PDB entry 1OTW | X-ray diffraction, 2.30 A resolution | chains A and B

== Chain A (and B) ==
Name: Coenzyme PQQ synthesis protein C
Organism: Klebsiella pneumoniae
Notes: chain B of this document is another copy of the same molecule, construct and numbering; everything in this record applies to it too
UniProt: P27505 (PQQC_KLEPN); residue numbers follow UniProt; this construct covers 1-251
Chain sequence (255 residues; row label = number of the first residue in the row; numbering starts at 0):
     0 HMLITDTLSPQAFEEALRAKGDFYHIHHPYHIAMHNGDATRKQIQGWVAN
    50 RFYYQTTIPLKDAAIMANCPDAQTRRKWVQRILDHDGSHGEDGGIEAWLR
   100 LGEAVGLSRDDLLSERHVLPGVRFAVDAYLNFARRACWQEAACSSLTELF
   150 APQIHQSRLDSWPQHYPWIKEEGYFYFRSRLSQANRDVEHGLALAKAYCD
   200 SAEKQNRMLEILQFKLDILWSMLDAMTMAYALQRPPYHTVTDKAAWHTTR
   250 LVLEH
Construct notes: cloning artifact (0); engineered mutation Asp-21 (Ala in P27505); expression tag (252-254)
Small-molecule neighbours:
  - hydrogen peroxide (PEO): Glu-147, Ala-150, His-154, Arg-179, Ala-183
  - pyrroloquinoline quinone (PQQ): Tyr-23, His-24, Arg-50, Tyr-53, Gln-54, Ile-57, Lys-60, Arg-80, His-84, Tyr-128, Ser-144, Thr-146, Glu-147, Ala-150, Ile-153, His-154, Arg-157, Tyr-175, Arg-179, Lys-214, Leu-218
What the authors report for this chain:
  - binding site for pyrroloquinoline quinone: Tyr-23, His-24, Arg-50, Tyr-53, Gln-54, Ile-57, Lys-60, Asp-61, Arg-80, His-84, Tyr-128, Thr-146, His-154, Arg-157, Tyr-175, Arg-179, Lys-214, Leu-218
  - contacts within the chain: Tyr-53/Lys-214, Ala-96/Tyr-175 (water-mediated contact), Tyr-175/Arg-179 (hydrogen bond), Glu-147/Arg-179, Arg-179/Asp-186
  - conformationally variable residues (helix shift, loop rearrangement, side-chain flip): Trp-97, Cys-142 to Leu-193
  - binding site for hydrogen peroxide: His-154, Arg-179
  - catalytic residues: His-24, Tyr-53, His-84, His-154, Tyr-175, Arg-179, Lys-214 (proposed by the authors, not directly observed)

== Chain A / chain B interface ==
Contacting residue pairs (87; chain A residue first):
  Asp-21(A) with Val-239(B)
  Phe-22(A) with Tyr-236(B); Val-239(B), hydrophobic
  His-26(A) with Thr-238(B), hydrogen bond (backbone-side chain); Val-239(B)
  Pro-28(A) with Arg-233(B); His-237(B); Thr-238(B)
  Pro-119(A) with Asp-216(B)
  Gly-120(A) with Ser-220(B)
  Phe-123(A) with Ala-127(B), hydrophobic; Phe-213(B), hydrophobic; Asp-216(B); Ile-217(B), hydrophobic; Ser-220(B)
  Ala-124(A) with Phe-123(B), hydrophobic
  Ala-127(A) with Phe-123(B), hydrophobic
  Asn-130(A) with Asn-130(B)
  Phe-131(A) with Leu-250(B), hydrophobic; Val-251(B), hydrophobic
  Arg-133(A) with Arg-134(B)
  Arg-134(A) with Arg-133(B); Leu-252(B)
  Arg-206(A) with Leu-250(B), hydrogen bond (side chain-backbone); Glu-253(B), hydrogen bond (side chain-backbone); His-254(B), hydrogen bond (side chain-backbone)
  Glu-209(A) with His-246(B); Thr-247(B), hydrogen bond (side chain-backbone); Thr-248(B); Leu-250(B)
  Gln-212(A) with Tyr-236(B), hydrogen bond; Ala-244(B), hydrogen bond (side chain-backbone); Trp-245(B); His-246(B)
  Phe-213(A) with Phe-123(B), hydrophobic; His-246(B); Leu-250(B), hydrophobic
  Leu-215(A) with Tyr-236(B), hydrogen bond (backbone-side chain)
  Asp-216(A) with Pro-119(B); Phe-123(B); Tyr-236(B), hydrogen bond; Trp-245(B); His-246(B), salt bridge
  Ile-217(A) with Phe-123(B), hydrophobic
  Trp-219(A) with Pro-235(B); Tyr-236(B); Thr-238(B)
  Ser-220(A) with Phe-123(B)
  Asp-223(A) with Met-227(B)
  Thr-226(A) with Met-227(B); Arg-233(B)
  Met-227(A) with Asp-223(B); Met-227(B), hydrophobic
  Leu-231(A) with Leu-231(B), hydrophobic
  Arg-233(A) with Pro-28(B); Thr-226(B); Leu-231(B)
  Pro-235(A) with Trp-219(B)
  Tyr-236(A) with Phe-22(B); Gln-212(B), hydrogen bond; Leu-215(B), hydrogen bond (side chain-backbone); Asp-216(B), hydrogen bond; Trp-219(B)
  His-237(A) with Pro-28(B)
  Thr-238(A) with His-26(B), hydrogen bond (side chain-backbone); Pro-28(B); Trp-219(B)
  Val-239(A) with Asp-21(B); His-26(B)
  Thr-240(A) with Phe-22(B)
  Ala-244(A) with Phe-22(B), hydrophobic; Gln-212(B)
  Trp-245(A) with Gln-212(B); Asp-216(B)
  His-246(A) with Glu-209(B); Gln-212(B); Phe-213(B); Asp-216(B), salt bridge
  Thr-247(A) with Glu-209(B), hydrogen bond (backbone-side chain)
  Thr-248(A) with Glu-209(B), hydrogen bond
  Leu-250(A) with Phe-131(B), hydrophobic; Arg-206(B), hydrogen bond (backbone-side chain); Glu-209(B); Phe-213(B), hydrophobic
  Val-251(A) with Phe-131(B), hydrophobic
  Glu-253(A) with Arg-206(B), hydrogen bond (backbone-side chain)
  His-254(A) with Arg-206(B)
Also at the interface, not in a pair above, chain A (48 interface residues in all): His-27, Ala-135, Glu-139, Ile-210, Pro-234, Leu-252
Also at the interface, not in a pair above, chain B (46 interface residues in all): Gly-120, Ala-124, Ala-135, Ile-210, Pro-234, Thr-240

== Overview ==
48 residues of chain A and 46 residues of chain B are in contact; the contacts include 17 hydrogen bonds and 2
salt bridges. Polar contacts include Asp-216(A)/His-246(B), His-26(A)/Thr-238(B) and Arg-206(A)/Leu-250(B).
From the paper: catalytic residues His-24(A), Tyr-53(A) and His-84(A) among others; a binding site for
pyrroloquinoline quinone at Tyr-23(A), His-24(A) and Arg-50(A) among others.
Both chains are Coenzyme PQQ synthesis protein C (Klebsiella pneumoniae). Entry 1OTW (Crystal structure of
PqqC in complex with PQQ and a putative H2O2) was determined by X-ray diffraction together with 1OTV from the
same study.
